7BGE - chains a and i of the 9 polymer chains in the assembly; structure by electron microscopy, 3.60 A resolution.

== Chain a ==
Molecule: 16S ribosomal RNA
Organism: Staphylococcus aureus subsp. aureus NCTC 8325
Sequence (1556 nucleotides; each row starts with the number of its first residue):
     1 UUUUCUGGAG AGUUUGAUCC UGGCUCAGGA UGAACGCUGG CGGCGUGCCU AAUACAUGCA
    61 AGUCGAGCGA ACGGACGAGA AGCUUGCUUC UCUGAUGUUA GCGGCGGACG GGUGAGUAAC
   121 ACGUGGAUAA CCUACCUAUA AGACUGGGAU AACUUCGGGA AACCGUAGCU AAUACCGGAU
   181 AAUAUUUUGA ACCGCAUGGU UCAAAAGUGA AAGACGGUCU UGCUGUCACU UAUAGAUGGA
   241 UCCGCGCUGC AUUAGCUAGU UGGUAAGGUA ACGGCUUACC AAGGCAACGA UGCAUAGCCG
   301 ACCUGAGAGG GUGAUCGGCC ACACUGGAAC UGAGACACGG UCCAGACUCC UACGGGAGGC
   361 AGCAGUAGGG AAUCUUCCGC AAUGGGCGAA AGCCUGACGG AGCAACGCCG CGUGAGUGAU
   421 GAAGGUCUUC GGAUCGUAAA ACUCUGUUAU UAGGGAAGAA CAUAUGUGUA AGUAACUGUG
   481 CACAUCUUGA CGGUACCUAA UCAGAAAGCC ACGGCUAACU ACGUGCCAGC AGCCGCGGUA
   541 AUACGUAGGU GGCAAGCGUU AUCCGGAAUU AUUGGGCGUA AAGCGCGCGU AGGCGGUUUU
   601 UUAAGUCUGA UGUGAAAGCC CACGGCUCAA CCGUGGAGGG UCAUUGGAAA CUGGAAAACU
   661 UGAGUGCAGA AGAGGAAAGU GGAAUUCCAU GUGUAGCGGU GAAAUGCGCA GAGAUAUGGA
   721 GGAACACCAG UGGCGAAGGC GACUUUCUGG UCUGUAACUG ACGCUGAUGU GCGAAAGCGU
   781 GGGGAUCAAA CAGGAUUAGA UACCCUGGUA GUCCACGCCG UAAACGAUGA GUGCUAAGUG
   841 UUAGGGGGUU UCCCGCCCCU UAGUGCUGCA GCUAACGCAU UAAGCACUCC GCCUGGGGAG
   901 UACGACCGCA AGGUUGAAAC UCAAAGGAAU UGACGGGGAC CCGCACAAGC GGUGGAGCAU
   961 GUGGUUUAAU UCGAAGCAAC GCGAAGAACC UUACCAAAUC UUGACAUCCU UUGACAACUC
  1021 UAGAGAUAGA GCCUUCCCCU UCGGGGGACA AAGUGACAGG UGGUGCAUGG UUGUCGUCAG
  1081 CUCGUGUCGU GAGAUGUUGG GUUAAGUCCC GCAACGAGCG CAACCCUUAA GCUUAGUUGC
  1141 CAUCAUUAAG UUGGGCACUC UAAGUUGACU GCCGGUGACA AACCGGAGGA AGGUGGGGAU
  1201 GACGUCAAAU CAUCAUGCCC CUUAUGAUUU GGGCUACACA CGUGCUACAA UGGACAAUAC
  1261 AAAGGGCAGC GAAACCGCGA GGUCAAGCAA AUCCCAUAAA GUUGUUCUCA GUUCGGAUUG
  1321 UAGUCUGCAA CUCGACUACA UGAAGCUGGA AUCGCUAGUA AUCGUAGAUC AGCAUGCUAC
  1381 GGUGAAUACG UUCCCGGGUC UUGUACACAC CGCCCGUCAC ACCACGAGAG UUUGUAACAC
  1441 CCGAAGCCGG UGGAGUAACC UUUUAGGAGC UAGCCGUCGA AGGUGGGACA AAUGAUUGGG
  1501 GUGAAGUCGU AACAAGGUAG CCGUAUCGGA AGGUGCGGCU GGAUCACCUC CUUUCU
Unresolved in the structure: 1-936, 1402-1556

== Chain i ==
Name: 30S ribosomal protein S9
Organism: Staphylococcus aureus (strain NCTC 8325)
Reference sequence: Q2FW39 (RS9_STAA8); residue numbers follow UniProt; this construct covers 1-132
Sequence (132 residues; each row starts with the number of its first residue):
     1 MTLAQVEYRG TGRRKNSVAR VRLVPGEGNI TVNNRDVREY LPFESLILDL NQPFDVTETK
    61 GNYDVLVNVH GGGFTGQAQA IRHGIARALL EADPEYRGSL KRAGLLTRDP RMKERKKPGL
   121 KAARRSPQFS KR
Unresolved in the structure: 1-5, 131-132

== Chain a / chain i interface ==
Residue-residue contacts (110):
  G952(a) with Gln-128(i), hydrogen bond to the base
  U953(a) with Gln-128(i), sugar contact
  C977(a) with Phe-129(i), sugar contact
  C980(a) with Ser-130(i), base contact
  U1128(a) with Met-112(i), hydrogen bond to the sugar; Arg-115(i), sugar contact
  A1129(a) with Arg-108(i), salt bridge to the phosphate; Met-112(i), sugar contact
  A1130(a) with Arg-13(i), salt bridge to the phosphate; Arg-87(i), hydrogen bond to the phosphate; Arg-108(i), salt bridge to the phosphate
  G1131(a) with Thr-11(i), phosphate contact; Arg-13(i), salt bridge to the phosphate; Arg-87(i), salt bridge to the phosphate
  C1140(a) with Arg-20(i), hydrogen bond to the phosphate
  C1141(a) with Arg-20(i), salt bridge to the phosphate; Asn-68(i), phosphate contact
  A1142(a) with Arg-9(i), hydrogen bond to the sugar; Arg-22(i), sugar contact
  A1157(a) with Arg-9(i), hydrogen bond to the base
  C1158(a) with Arg-9(i), sugar contact; Arg-20(i), base contact
  U1159(a) with Thr-11(i), sugar contact; Arg-13(i), salt bridge to the phosphate; Val-18(i), phosphate contact; Arg-20(i), hydrogen bond to the sugar
  C1160(a) with Arg-13(i), salt bridge to the phosphate
  G1189(a) with Arg-97(i), salt bridge to the phosphate; Lys-101(i), hydrogen bond to the base
  A1190(a) with Arg-97(i), salt bridge to the phosphate; Leu-106(i), sugar contact; Thr-107(i), hydrogen bond to the phosphate; Arg-108(i), hydrogen bond to the sugar
  A1191(a) with Thr-107(i), phosphate contact
  G1195(a) with Pro-110(i), base contact
  G1196(a) with Glu-114(i), hydrogen bond to the sugar
  G1197(a) with Arg-124(i), salt bridge to the phosphate
  G1198(a) with Lys-117(i), sugar contact
  G1242(a) with Ser-130(i), phosphate contact
  U1243(a) with Pro-127(i), phosphate contact; Gln-128(i), hydrogen bond to the phosphate
  G1244(a) with Lys-121(i), phosphate contact; Pro-127(i), phosphate contact; Gln-128(i), hydrogen bond to the phosphate
  U1258(a) with Glu-39(i), hydrogen bond to the sugar
  A1259(a) with Arg-35(i), hydrogen bond to the phosphate; Glu-39(i), sugar contact
  C1260(a) with Asn-33(i), phosphate contact; Tyr-40(i), sugar contact; Gly-71(i), sugar contact; Gly-72(i), hydrogen bond to the sugar; Gly-73(i), sugar contact
  A1261(a) with His-70(i), phosphate contact; Gly-71(i), hydrogen bond to the phosphate; Gly-72(i), base contact
  A1262(a) with Asn-16(i), sugar contact; His-70(i), phosphate contact
  A1300(a) with Phe-74(i), base contact
  G1301(a) with Pro-42(i), sugar contact; Phe-74(i), sugar contact
  U1302(a) with Pro-42(i), sugar contact
  U1303(a) with Arg-38(i), sugar contact
  C1353(a) with Gln-128(i), sugar contact; Phe-129(i), sugar contact
  G1354(a) with Arg-125(i), sugar contact; Ser-126(i), phosphate contact
  C1355(a) with Arg-124(i), sugar contact; Ser-126(i), phosphate contact
  U1356(a) with Arg-124(i), salt bridge to the phosphate
  G1358(a) with Arg-14(i), hydrogen bond to the base; Lys-15(i), base contact; Arg-111(i), phosphate contact; Met-112(i), sugar contact; Lys-113(i), sugar contact; Glu-114(i), phosphate contact
  U1359(a) with Lys-113(i), phosphate contact; Glu-114(i), hydrogen bond to the phosphate; Ala-123(i), phosphate contact; Arg-124(i), phosphate contact
  A1360(a) with Ala-122(i), phosphate contact; Ala-123(i), phosphate contact; Arg-124(i), phosphate contact; Arg-125(i), phosphate contact
  A1361(a) with Arg-125(i), salt bridge to the phosphate
  G1376(a) with Lys-121(i), salt bridge to the phosphate
  C1377(a) with Lys-121(i), salt bridge to the phosphate
  U1378(a) with Lys-116(i), salt bridge to the phosphate; Pro-118(i), phosphate contact; Gly-119(i), phosphate contact; Leu-120(i), phosphate contact
  A1379(a) with Lys-116(i), salt bridge to the phosphate; Lys-117(i), phosphate contact; Pro-118(i), phosphate contact
  C1380(a) with Arg-115(i), phosphate contact; Lys-116(i), hydrogen bond to the phosphate
  G1381(a) with Asn-16(i), hydrogen bond to the phosphate; Lys-113(i), phosphate contact; Arg-115(i), salt bridge to the phosphate
  G1382(a) with Lys-15(i), phosphate contact; Gly-72(i), sugar contact; Gly-73(i), phosphate contact; Lys-113(i), salt bridge to the phosphate
  U1383(a) with Lys-15(i), salt bridge to the phosphate; Gly-73(i), phosphate contact; Phe-74(i), hydrogen bond to the phosphate; Thr-75(i), hydrogen bond to the phosphate; Gly-76(i), hydrogen bond to the phosphate
  G1384(a) with Lys-15(i), hydrogen bond to the base; Thr-75(i), phosphate contact; Lys-113(i), base contact
Interface residues without a listed pair, chain a (54 interface residues in all): U1143, C1245, A1357
Interface residues without a listed pair, chain i (52 interface residues in all): Glu-7, Phe-43

== In short ==
Chain a and chain i form an interface of 54 and 52 residues respectively; the contacts include 25 hydrogen
bonds and 20 salt bridges. Polar contacts include G952(a)/Gln-128(i), A1157(a)/Arg-9(i) and
G1189(a)/Lys-101(i).
Chain a is 16S ribosomal RNA (Staphylococcus aureus subsp. aureus NCTC 8325) and chain i is 30S ribosomal
protein S9 (Staphylococcus aureus (strain NCTC 8325)); the structure, Staphylococcus aureus 30S ribosomal
subunit in presence of spermidine (head only), was determined by electron microscopy.
